PDB entry 4UO5 | X-ray diffraction, 2.70 A resolution | chains B and D of the 6 polymer chains in the assembly

Chain B (and D):
Name: H3 haemagglutinin HA2 chain
Organism: Influenza A virus
Notes: chain D of this document is another copy of the same molecule, construct and numbering; everything in this record applies to it too
UniProtKB: E0UVR5 (E0UVR5_9INFA); residues 1-172 here correspond to UniProt positions 345-516 (UniProt number = residue number + 344)
Sequence (175 residues; each row starts with the number of its first residue):
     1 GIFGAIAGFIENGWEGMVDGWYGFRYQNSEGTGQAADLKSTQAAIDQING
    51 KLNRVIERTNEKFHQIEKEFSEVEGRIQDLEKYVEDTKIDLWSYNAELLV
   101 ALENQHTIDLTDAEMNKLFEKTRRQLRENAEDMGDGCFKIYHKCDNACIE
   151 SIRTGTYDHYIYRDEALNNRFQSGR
Construct notes: expression tag (173-175); conflict E131 (Asp475 in E0UVR5)
Disulfides: C144-C148

Interface between chain B and chain D:
Pairs across the interface (53; chain B residue first):
  G1(B) with K117(D), hydrogen bond (backbone-side chain)
  I2(B) with F3(D); A113(D); K117(D)
  F3(B) with F3(D), hydrophobic
  G4(B) with K117(D)
  F9(B) with R124(D)
  R76(B) with F70(D); E74(D), salt bridge; I77(D); E81(D), salt bridge
  D79(B) with I66(D)
  L80(B) with I66(D), hydrophobic; L80(D), hydrophobic; E81(D)
  Y83(B) with Q65(D); I66(D), hydrophobic; K68(D), hydrogen bond; V84(D), hydrophobic; E85(D), hydrogen bond; K88(D), hydrogen bond
  V84(B) with V84(D), hydrophobic
  D86(B) with K62(D), salt bridge
  T87(B) with K88(D)
  D90(B) with K62(D), salt bridge; W92(D)
  L91(B) with W92(D); N95(D)
  Y94(B) with V55(D), hydrophobic; I56(D), hydrophobic; W92(D), hydrophobic; N95(D); L99(D)
  E97(B) with V55(D); E57(D)
  L98(B) with V55(D), hydrophobic
  Q105(B) with H106(D)
  F119(B) with R124(D)
  E131(B) with R127(D), salt bridge; E128(D)
  D132(B) with R124(D), salt bridge; R127(D)
  M133(B) with R127(D)
  G134(B) with R124(D)
  K139(B) with Y160(D)
  R170(B) with R163(D), hydrogen bond (backbone-side chain)
  F171(B) with F171(D), hydrophobic
  S173(B) with R163(D); D164(D), hydrogen bond; L167(D)
  G174(B) with D164(D)
  R175(B) with D164(D), salt bridge; N168(D)
Also at the interface, not in a pair above, chain B (34 interface residues in all): I77, N95, A101, L102, Y141
Also at the interface, not in a pair above, chain D (37 interface residues in all): I2, R54, H64, L91, L102, R123

In short:
34 residues of chain B and 37 residues of chain D are in contact; the contacts include 6 hydrogen bonds and 7
salt bridges. Polar contacts include R76(B)-E74(D), R76(B)-E81(D) and D86(B)-K62(D).
Chain B and chain D are both H3 haemagglutinin HA2 chain (Influenza A virus); the structure, Structure of the
A_Canine_Colorado_17864_06 H3 haemagglutinin in complex with 3SLN, was determined by X-ray diffraction,
deposited together with 4UNW, 4UNX, 4UNY, 4UNZ, 4UO0, 4UO1 and 8 further entries.
